2E76 - chains C and H of the 8 polymer chains in the assembly; structure by X-ray diffraction, 3.41 A resolution.

[Chain C]
Molecule: Apocytochrome f
Organism: Mastigocladus laminosus
UniProtKB: P83793 (CYF_MASLA); numbering as in UniProt (aligned over 1-289)
Chain sequence (289 residues; numbered 1 to 289; the number before each row is that of its first residue):
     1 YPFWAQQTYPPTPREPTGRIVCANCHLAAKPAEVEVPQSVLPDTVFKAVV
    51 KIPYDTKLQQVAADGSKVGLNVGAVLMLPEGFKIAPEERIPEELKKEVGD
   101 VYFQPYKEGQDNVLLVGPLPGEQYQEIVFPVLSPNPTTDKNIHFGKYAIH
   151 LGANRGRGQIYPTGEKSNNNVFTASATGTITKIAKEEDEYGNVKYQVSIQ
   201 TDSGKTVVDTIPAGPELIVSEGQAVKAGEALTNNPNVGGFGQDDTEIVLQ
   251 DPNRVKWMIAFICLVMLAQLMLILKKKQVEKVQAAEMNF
Unresolved in the structure: 289
Covalently attached groups: heme (HEM) linked to C25
Bound ions: heme Fe: Y1, H26; Cd2+: H143 (shared with 1 residue of chain A)
Residues lining bound ligands: heme (HEM): Y1, P2, W4, A5, T8, Y9, C22, H26, Q60, L70, N71, V72, G73, A74, V75, P118, N154, G156, R157, G158, Q159, I160, Y161, P162, S167

[Chain H]
Molecule: Cytochrome b6-f complex subunit 8
Organism: Mastigocladus laminosus
UniProtKB: P83798 (PETN_MASLA); residues 1-29 here = UniProt positions 1-29
Chain sequence (29 residues; row label = number of the first residue in the row):
     1 MEIDVLGWVALLVVFTWSIAMVVWGRNGL
Residues lining bound ligands:
  - beta-carotene (BCR): F15, S18, I19
  - dioleoyl-phosphatidylcholine (OPC; (7R,17E)-4-hydroxy-N,N,N,7-tetramethyl-7-[(8E)-octadec-8-enoyloxy]-10-oxo-3,5,9-trioxa-4-phosphaheptacos-17-en-1-aminium 4-oxide): V5, W8, L11, L12, F15

[How chain C and chain H interact]
Pairs across the interface (31; chain C residue first):
  Q38(C) with W8(H), hydrogen bond
  S39(C) with M1(H); D4(H)
  V40(C) with M1(H), hydrophobic
  L41(C) with M1(H), hydrogen bond (backbone-side chain)
  T44(C) with M1(H)
  V255(C) with I3(H); G7(H)
  M258(C) with G7(H)
  I259(C) with L6(H), hydrophobic; G7(H); A10(H), hydrophobic
  I262(C) with A10(H); V14(H), hydrophobic
  M266(C) with V13(H), hydrophobic; V14(H), hydrophobic; W17(H), hydrogen bond (backbone-side chain)
  Q269(C) with W17(H); S18(H), hydrogen bond; M21(H)
  L270(C) with W17(H), hydrophobic; M21(H), hydrophobic; W24(H), hydrophobic
  I273(C) with M21(H); G25(H)
  L274(C) with W24(H), hydrophobic
  K276(C) with G25(H), hydrogen bond (side chain-backbone); R26(H)
  K277(C) with W24(H); G25(H)
  E280(C) with N27(H)
Also at the interface, not in a pair above, chain C (19 interface residues in all): Q250, P252

[Summary]
Chain C and chain H form an interface of 19 and 16 residues respectively, with 5 hydrogen bonds. Among the
polar pairs are Q38(C)-W8(H), L41(C)-M1(H) and M266(C)-W17(H). Dioleoyl-phosphatidylcholine is bound between
chain C and chain H. Bound to chain H: beta-carotene.
Chain C is Apocytochrome f and chain H is Cytochrome b6-f complex subunit 8, both from Mastigocladus
laminosus; the structure, Crystal Structure of the Cytochrome b6f Complex with tridecyl-stigmatellin (TDS)
from M.laminosus, was determined by X-ray diffraction together with 2E74 and 2E75 from the same study.
